PDB entry 6GBU | X-ray diffraction, 3.44 A resolution | chains A and C of the 8 polymer chains in the assembly

Chain A (and C):
Protein: F-BAR and double SH3 domains protein 2
Organism: Homo sapiens
Notes: chain C of this document is another copy of the same molecule, construct and numbering; everything in this record applies to it too
UniProt: O94868 (FCSD2_HUMAN), isoform O94868-2; residues 1-63 here correspond to UniProt positions 511-573 (UniProt number = residue number + 510)
Chain sequence (63 residues; numbered 1 to 63; the number before each row is that of its first residue):
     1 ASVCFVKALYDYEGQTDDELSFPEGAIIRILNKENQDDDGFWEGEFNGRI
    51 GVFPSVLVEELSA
Not modelled in the structure: 1

Chain A / chain C interface:
Contacting residue pairs (7):
  Asn-47(A) with Arg-29(C), hydrogen bond (backbone-side chain)
  Gly-48(A) with Arg-29(C); Glu-45(C); Asn-47(C), hydrogen bond (backbone-backbone)
  Arg-49(A) with Asn-47(C)
  Ile-50(A) with Phe-46(C), hydrophobic; Asn-47(C), hydrogen bond (backbone-side chain)
Interface residues without a listed pair, chain C (5 interface residues in all): Gly-48
Disulfides between the chains: Cys-4(A)/Cys-4(C)

Summary:
Chain A and chain C form an interface of 4 and 5 residues respectively; the contacts include 1 disulfide bond
and 3 hydrogen bonds. Polar contacts include Asn-47(A)/Arg-29(C), Ile-50(A)/Asn-47(C) and Gly-48(A)/Asn-47(C).
Both chains are F-BAR and double SH3 domains protein 2 (Homo sapiens). Entry 6GBU (Crystal structure of the
second SH3 domain of FCHSD2 (SH3-2) in complex with the fourth SH3 ...) was determined by X-ray diffraction.
